Entry 3K4C (X-ray diffraction, 1.70 A resolution); this record covers chains A and C of the 4 polymer chains in the assembly.

Chain A (and C):
Molecule: Pyranose 2-oxidase
From: Trametes ochracea
Notes: EC 1.1.3.10; chain C of this document is another copy of the same molecule, construct and numbering; everything in this record applies to it too
UniProtKB: Q7ZA32 (Q7ZA32_TRAOC); numbering as in UniProt (aligned over 1-623)
Amino-acid sequence (623 residues; numbered 1 to 623; the number before each row is that of its first residue):
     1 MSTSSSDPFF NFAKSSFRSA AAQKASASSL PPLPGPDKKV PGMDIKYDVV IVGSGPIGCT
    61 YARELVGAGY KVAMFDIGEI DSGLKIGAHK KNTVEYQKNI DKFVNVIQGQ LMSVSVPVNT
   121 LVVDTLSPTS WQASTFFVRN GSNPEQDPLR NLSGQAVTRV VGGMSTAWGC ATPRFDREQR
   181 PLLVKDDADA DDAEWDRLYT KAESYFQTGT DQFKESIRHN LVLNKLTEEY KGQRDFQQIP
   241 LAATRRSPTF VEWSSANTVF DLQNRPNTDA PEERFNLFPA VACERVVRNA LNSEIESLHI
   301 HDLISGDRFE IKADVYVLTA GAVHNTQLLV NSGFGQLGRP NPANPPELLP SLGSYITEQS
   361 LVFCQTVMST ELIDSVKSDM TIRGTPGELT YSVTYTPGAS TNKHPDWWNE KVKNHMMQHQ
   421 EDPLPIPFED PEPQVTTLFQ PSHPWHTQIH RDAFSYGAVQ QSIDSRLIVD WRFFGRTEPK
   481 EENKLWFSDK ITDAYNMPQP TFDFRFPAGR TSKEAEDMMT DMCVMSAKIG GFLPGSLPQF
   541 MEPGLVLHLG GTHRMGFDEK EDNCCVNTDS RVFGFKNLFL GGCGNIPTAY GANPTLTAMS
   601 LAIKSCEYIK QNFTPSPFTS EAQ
Not modelled in the structure: 1-42, 619-623 (chain C: 1-44, 620-623)
Construct notes: engineered mutation A167 (His in Q7ZA32), G169 (Thr in Q7ZA32)
Small-molecule neighbours: FAD (flavin-adenine dinucleotide): V52, G53, S54, G55, P56, I57, G58, F75, D76, I77, G78, I107, L111, T158, R159, V160, G162, G163, M164, S165, A167, W168, G169, C170, A171, V281, A282, C283, T319, A320, G321, H324, A453, F454, L547, H548, G582, C583, N593, P594, T595

How chain A and chain C interact:
Pairs across the interface (38; chain A residue first):
  T120(A) - T120(C)  hydrogen bond
  L121(A) - L121(C)  hydrophobic
  V122(A) - P148(C)  hydrophobic
  D124(A) - S153(C)  hydrogen bond
  D124(A) - E542(C)
  D124(A) - P543(C)
  T125(A) - F540(C)
  T125(A) - M541(C)
  T125(A) - E542(C)
  S127(A) - E516(C)  hydrogen bond
  S127(A) - F540(C)
  P128(A) - S512(C)  hydrogen bond (backbone-side chain)
  P128(A) - A515(C)  hydrophobic
  P128(A) - F540(C)
  T129(A) - S512(C)
  T129(A) - E516(C)
  Q132(A) - R505(C)  hydrogen bond
  A133(A) - R505(C)  hydrogen bond (backbone-side chain)
  S134(A) - L149(C)
  F136(A) - L149(C)  hydrophobic
  P148(A) - V122(C)  hydrophobic
  L149(A) - A133(C)
  L149(A) - S134(C)
  L149(A) - F136(C)  hydrophobic
  S153(A) - D124(C)  hydrogen bond
  R505(A) - A133(C)
  S512(A) - P128(C)
  S512(A) - T129(C)
  A515(A) - P128(C)  hydrophobic
  E516(A) - S127(C)  hydrogen bond
  E516(A) - T129(C)
  F540(A) - T125(C)
  F540(A) - S127(C)
  F540(A) - P128(C)
  M541(A) - T125(C)
  E542(A) - D124(C)
  E542(A) - T125(C)
  P543(A) - D124(C)
Other interface residues (no listed pair), chain A (28 interface residues in all): L126, T135, S360, F506, K513
Other interface residues (no listed pair), chain C (27 interface residues in all): L126, T135, S360, F506, K513

In short:
28 residues of chain A face 27 of chain C across their interface; the contacts include 8 hydrogen bonds. Polar
contacts include T120(A)-T120(C), D124(A)-S153(C) and S127(A)-E516(C). Chain A binds flavin-adenine
dinucleotide.
Both chains are Pyranose 2-oxidase (Trametes ochracea). Entry 3K4C (Pyranose 2-oxidase H167A/T169G mutant) was
determined by X-ray diffraction together with 3K4B from the same study.
